6I98 - chain A; structure by X-ray diffraction, 2.80 A resolution.

# Chain A
Name: Ferric hydroxamate uptake
From: Pseudomonas aeruginosa
UniProtKB: A0A0C7CQY7 (A0A0C7CQY7_PSEAI); residue numbers follow UniProt; this construct covers 144-820
Amino-acid sequence (677 residues; numbered 144 to 820; the number before each row is that of its first residue):
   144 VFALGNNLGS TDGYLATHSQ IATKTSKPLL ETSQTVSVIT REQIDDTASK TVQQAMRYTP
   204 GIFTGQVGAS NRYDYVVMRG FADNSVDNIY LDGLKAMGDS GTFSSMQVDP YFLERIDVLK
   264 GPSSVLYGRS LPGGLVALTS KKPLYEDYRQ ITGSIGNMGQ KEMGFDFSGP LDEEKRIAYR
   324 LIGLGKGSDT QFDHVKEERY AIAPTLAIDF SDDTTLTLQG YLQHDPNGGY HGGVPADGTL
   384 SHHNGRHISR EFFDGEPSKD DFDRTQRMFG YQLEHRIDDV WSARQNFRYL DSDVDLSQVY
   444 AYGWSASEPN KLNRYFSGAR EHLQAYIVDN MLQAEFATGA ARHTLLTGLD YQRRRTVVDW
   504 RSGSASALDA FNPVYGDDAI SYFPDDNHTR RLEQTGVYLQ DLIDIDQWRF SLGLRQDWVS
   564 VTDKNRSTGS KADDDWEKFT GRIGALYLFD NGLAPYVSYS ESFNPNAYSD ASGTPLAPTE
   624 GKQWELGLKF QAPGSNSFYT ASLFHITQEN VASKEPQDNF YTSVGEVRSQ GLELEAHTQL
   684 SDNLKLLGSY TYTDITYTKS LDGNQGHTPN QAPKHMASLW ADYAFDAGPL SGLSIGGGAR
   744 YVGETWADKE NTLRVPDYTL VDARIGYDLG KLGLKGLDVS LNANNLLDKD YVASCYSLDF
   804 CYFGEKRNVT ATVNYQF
Disulfides: Cys-798/Cys-804
Ion coordination: Na+: Lys-263, Glu-628; Ni2+ near Asp-406 (its only coordinating residue here)
Ligand contacts:
  - 3-hydroxy-tetradecanoic acid (FTT), molecule 1: Leu-327, Tyr-343, Ala-344, Ile-345, Leu-365, His-367, Thr-408, Arg-410
  - 3-hydroxy-tetradecanoic acid (FTT), molecule 2: Gln-428, Val-471, Asn-473, Tyr-494, Glu-536, Thr-538
  - 3-hydroxy-tetradecanoic acid (FTT), molecule 3: Glu-536, Gln-537, Thr-538, Val-540, Trp-561, Ser-563

# In short
Ligands of chain A: 3 copies of 3-hydroxy-tetradecanoic acid. Lys-263 and Glu-628 form the Na+ site.
Chain A is Ferric hydroxamate uptake (Pseudomonas aeruginosa); the structure, Structure of the ferrioxamine B
transporter FoxA from Pseudomonas aeruginosa, apo state, was determined by X-ray diffraction (same publication
as 6I96 and 6I97).
